PDB entry 5TNT | X-ray diffraction, 1.40 A resolution | chains A and B

Chain A:
Molecule: Coagulation factor IX
From: Homo sapiens
Notes: EC 3.4.21.22
UniProtKB: P00740 (FA9_HUMAN); the construct lacks a stretch of the UniProt sequence and is renumbered around it, so the offset changes along the chain: 16-36 = UniProt 227-247; 38-60 = UniProt 248-270; 61-95 = UniProt 272-306; 96-129 = UniProt 309-342; 6 more segments
Amino-acid sequence (235 residues; row label = number of the first residue in the row; note: 3 numbers in that range are skipped by the numbering (no residue carries them; nothing is unmodelled there); a row labelled like 95A-95B holds insertion residues (95A, then the next letters in order)):
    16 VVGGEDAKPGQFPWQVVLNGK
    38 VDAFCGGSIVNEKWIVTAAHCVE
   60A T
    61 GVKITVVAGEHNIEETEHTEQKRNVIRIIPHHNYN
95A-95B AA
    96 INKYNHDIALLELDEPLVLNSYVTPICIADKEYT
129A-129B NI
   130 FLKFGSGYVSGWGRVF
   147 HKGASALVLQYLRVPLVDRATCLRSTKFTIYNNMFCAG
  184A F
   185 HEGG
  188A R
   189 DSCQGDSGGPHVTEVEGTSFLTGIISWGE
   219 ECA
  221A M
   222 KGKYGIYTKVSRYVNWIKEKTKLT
Construct notes: engineered mutation Ala-150 (Arg364 in P00740)
UniProt features mapped onto this chain:
  - active site (Charge relay system): His-57, Asp-102, Ser-195
  - binding site (Ca(2+)): Glu-70, Asn-72, Glu-75, Glu-77, Glu-80
Disulfides: Cys-42/Cys-58, Cys-168/Cys-182, Cys-191/Cys-220
Metal / ion sites: Na+: Glu-70, Asn-72, Glu-75, Glu-80
Ligand contacts:
  - 7GQ (N-[(1S,4S,7R)-2-(3-amino-4-chloro[1,2]oxazolo[5,4-c]pyridin-7-yl)-2-azabicyclo[2.2.1]heptan-7-yl]-2-chloro-4-(3-methyl-1H-1,2,4-triazol-1-yl)benzamide): Tyr-99, His-147, Phe-174, Asp-189, Ser-190, Cys-191, Gln-192, Ser-195, Ile-213, Ser-214, Trp-215, Gly-216, Glu-217, Glu-219, Cys-220, Gly-226
  - N-cyclohexyltaurine (NHE; 2-[N-cyclohexylamino]ethane sulfonic acid): Asp-21, Val-144, Phe-145, Ala-152, Leu-153, Val-154, Gln-156

Chain B:
Molecule: Coagulation factor IX
From: Homo sapiens
Notes: EC 3.4.21.22
UniProtKB: P00740 (FA9_HUMAN); residues 85-145 here correspond to UniProt positions 131-191 (UniProt number = residue number + 46)
Amino-acid sequence (62 residues; numbered 84 to 145; the number before each row is that of its first residue):
    84 MDVTCNIKNGRCEQFCKNSADNKVVCSCTEGYRLAENQKSCEPAVPFPCG
   134 RVSVSQTSKLTR
Unresolved in the structure: 84, 140-145
Construct notes: initiating methionine (84)
UniProt features mapped onto this chain:
  - site: Arg-145 (Cleavage)
Disulfides: Cys-88/Cys-99, Cys-95/Cys-109, Cys-111/Cys-124

How chain A and chain B interact:
Inter-chain disulfides: Cys-122(A)/Cys-132(B)
Contacting residue pairs (40):
  Lys-23(A) with Gln-139(B), hydrogen bond (side chain-backbone)
  Pro-24(A) with Val-137(B); Gln-139(B), hydrogen bond (backbone-side chain)
  Gly-25(A) with Val-135(B); Val-137(B); Gln-139(B)
  Gln-26(A) with Val-135(B); Gln-139(B)
  Pro-28(A) with Arg-134(B)
  Trp-29(A) with Gly-133(B)
  Leu-114(A) with Phe-130(B)
  Asn-115(A) with Phe-130(B)
  Ser-116(A) with Phe-130(B); Ser-136(B), hydrogen bond; Val-137(B)
  Tyr-117(A) with Val-137(B)
  Thr-119(A) with Pro-131(B)
  Pro-120(A) with Cys-132(B); Gly-133(B), hydrogen bond (backbone-backbone)
  Ile-121(A) with Cys-132(B)
  Cys-122(A) with Thr-112(B); Cys-132(B), disulfide; Gly-133(B)
  Ala-124(A) with Phe-98(B), hydrophobic
  Tyr-128(A) with Asn-92(B), hydrogen bond; Gln-97(B); Phe-98(B), hydrophobic; Cys-99(B), hydrogen bond (side chain-backbone)
  Phe-130(A) with Phe-98(B), hydrophobic
  Val-203(A) with Glu-96(B)
  Glu-204(A) with Glu-96(B)
  Gly-205(A) with Gly-133(B)
  Thr-206(A) with Gln-97(B); Tyr-115(B); Cys-132(B); Gly-133(B)
  Ser-207(A) with Gly-133(B), hydrogen bond (backbone-backbone)
  Phe-208(A) with Gln-97(B); Phe-98(B), hydrophobic; Thr-112(B)
Other interface residues (no listed pair), chain A (24 interface residues in all): Ile-123

Overview:
24 residues of chain A and 16 residues of chain B are in contact, with 1 disulfide bond and 7 hydrogen bonds.
Among the polar pairs are Lys-23(A)/Gln-139(B), Pro-24(A)/Gln-139(B) and Ser-116(A)/Ser-136(B). Bound to chain
A: compound 7GQ and N-cyclohexyltaurine.
Here chain A is Coagulation factor IX and chain B is Coagulation factor IX, both from Homo sapiens. Entry 5TNT
(Discovery of novel aminobenzisoxazole derivatives as orally available factor IXa inhibitors) was determined
by X-ray diffraction (same publication as 5TNO).
